PDB entry 6RNY | electron microscopy, 3.90 A resolution | chains K and I of the 18 polymer chains in the assembly

[Chain K]
Molecule: Integrase
From: Human spumaretrovirus
Notes: EC 2.7.7.49, 2.7.7.7, 3.1.26.4, 3.4.23.-, 2.7.7.-, 3.1.-.-
UniProtKB: P14350 (POL_FOAMV); residues 3-392 here correspond to UniProt positions 754-1143 (UniProt number = residue number + 751)
Sequence (395 residues; row label = number of the first residue in the row; numbers below 1 keep their minus sign (Gly-2 is residue -2)):
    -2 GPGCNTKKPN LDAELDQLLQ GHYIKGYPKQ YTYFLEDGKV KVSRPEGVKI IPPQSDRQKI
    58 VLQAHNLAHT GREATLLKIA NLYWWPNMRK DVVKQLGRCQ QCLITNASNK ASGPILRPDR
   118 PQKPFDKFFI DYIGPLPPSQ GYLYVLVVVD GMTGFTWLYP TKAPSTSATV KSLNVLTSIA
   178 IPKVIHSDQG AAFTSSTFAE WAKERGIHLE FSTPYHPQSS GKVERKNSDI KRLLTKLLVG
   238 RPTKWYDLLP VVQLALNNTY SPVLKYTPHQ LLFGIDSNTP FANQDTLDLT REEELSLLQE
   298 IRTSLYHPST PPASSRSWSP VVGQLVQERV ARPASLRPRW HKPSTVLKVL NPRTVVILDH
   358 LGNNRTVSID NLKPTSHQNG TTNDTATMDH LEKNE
Not modelled in the structure: -2 to 37, 376-392
Differences from the reference sequence: expression tag (-2 to 2); variant Ser217 (Gly968 in P14350), Gly218 (Ser969 in P14350)
Curated features (UniProtKB/Swiss-Prot):
  - binding site (Mg(2+)): Asp123, Asp185
Bound ions: Mg2+: Asp128, Asp185 (shared with 1 residue of chain J; 1 residue of chain U)

[Chain I]
Molecule: 128-nt DNA strand
Sequence (128 nucleotides; numbered -56 to 71; the number before each row is that of its first residue; numbers below 1 keep their minus sign (DG-56 is residue -56)):
   -56 GCGAAATTCC ATGACACTAC CTTCCCAGGA AACAGGTTTC ACCAGCCAGG CCTTGAATGC
     4 AATTGTCTTA CTAGGAATAT TTGGACTTCC CCACCTACCA TTCAGGTAAC TTGATACAAA
    64 CACAGCCC
Bound ions: Mg2+: DC-40 (shared with 2 residues of chain O; 1 residue of chain T)

[Chain K / chain I interface]
Pairs across the interface (32; chain K residue first):
  Pro83(K) with DA-51(I), phosphate contact
  Asn84(K) with DA-52(I), phosphate contact; DA-51(I), phosphate contact
  Arg86(K) with DA-51(I), sugar contact; DT-50(I), salt bridge to the phosphate
  Lys87(K) with DA-52(I), salt bridge to the phosphate
  Ala104(K) with DA-43(I), sugar contact
  Ser105(K) with DG-44(I), sugar contact
  Asn106(K) with DA-46(I), base contact; DT-45(I), sugar contact
  Ala108(K) with DT-45(I), phosphate contact; DG-44(I), hydrogen bond to the phosphate
  Ala160(K) with DT-34(I), phosphate contact
  Pro161(K) with DT-34(I), sugar contact
  Ser162(K) with DT-34(I), phosphate contact; DC-33(I), phosphate contact
  Thr163(K) with DC-33(I), hydrogen bond to the phosphate
  Ala188(K) with DT-34(I), base contact; DC-33(I), sugar contact
  Ala189(K) with DC-33(I), sugar contact
  Ser192(K) with DC-33(I), phosphate contact; DC-32(I), phosphate contact
  Ser193(K) with DC-32(I), hydrogen bond to the phosphate
  Ser311(K) with DT-45(I), hydrogen bond to the phosphate
  Ser312(K) with DA-46(I), sugar contact
  Arg313(K) with DC-47(I), hydrogen bond to the base; DA-46(I), hydrogen bond to the sugar; DT-45(I), sugar contact
  Arg326(K) with DA-43(I), salt bridge to the phosphate
  Arg329(K) with DC-37(I), base contact; DC-36(I), base contact
  Arg336(K) with DC-42(I), salt bridge to the phosphate
Other interface residues (no listed pair), chain K (28 interface residues in all): Arg69, Lys107, Ser109, Tyr141, Thr194, Trp337
Other interface residues (no listed pair), chain I (17 interface residues in all): DT-49, DC-48, DT-35

[Overview]
The interface between chain K and chain I involves 28 residues on one side and 17 on the other; the contacts
include 6 hydrogen bonds and 4 salt bridges. Among the polar pairs are Arg313(K)-DC-47(I), Arg313(K)-DA-46(I)
and Ala108(K)-DG-44(I).
Chain K is Integrase (Human spumaretrovirus) and chain I is a 128-nt DNA strand; the structure, PFV intasome -
nucleosome strand transfer complex, was determined by electron microscopy, deposited together with 6R0C.
